5C0A - chains A and D of the 5 polymer chains in the assembly; structure by X-ray diffraction, 2.46 A resolution.

# Chain A
Name: HLA class I histocompatibility antigen, A-2 alpha chain
Organism: Homo sapiens
UniProtKB: P01892 (1A02_HUMAN); residues 1-276 here correspond to UniProt positions 25-300 (UniProt number = residue number + 24)
Sequence (276 residues; row label = number of the first residue in the row):
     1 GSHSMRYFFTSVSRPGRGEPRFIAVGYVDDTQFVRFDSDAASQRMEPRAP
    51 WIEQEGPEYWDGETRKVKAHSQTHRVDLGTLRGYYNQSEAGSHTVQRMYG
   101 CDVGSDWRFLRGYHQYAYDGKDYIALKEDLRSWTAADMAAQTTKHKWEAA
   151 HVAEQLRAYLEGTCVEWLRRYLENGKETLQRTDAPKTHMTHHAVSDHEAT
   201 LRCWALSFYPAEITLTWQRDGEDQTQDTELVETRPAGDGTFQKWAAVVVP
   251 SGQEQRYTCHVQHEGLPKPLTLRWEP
Disulfide bonds: Cys101-Cys164, Cys203-Cys259

# Chain D
Name: 1E6 TCR Alpha Chain
Organism: Homo sapiens
Sequence (197 residues; numbered 3 to 199; the number before each row is that of its first residue):
     3 EVEQDPGPLSVPEGAIVSLNCTYSNSAFQYFMWYRQYSRKGPELLMYTYS
    53 SGNKEDGRFTAQVDKSSKYISLFIRDSQPSDSATYLCAMRGDSSYKLIFG
   103 SGTRLLVRPDIQNPDPAVYQLRDSKSSDKSVCLFTDFDSQTNVSQSKDSD
   153 VYITDKCVLDMRSMDFKSNSAVAWSNKSDFACANAFNNSIIPEDTFF
Disulfide bonds: Cys23-Cys89, Cys134-Cys184

# Interface between chain A and chain D
Residue-residue contacts - 5 pairs, chain A then chain D:
  Arg65(A) - Ser95(D)  hydrogen bond (side chain-backbone)
  Arg65(A) - Ser96(D)
  Lys66(A) - Ser95(D)
  Gln155(A) - Tyr32(D)
  Ala158(A) - Tyr51(D)
Interface residues without a listed pair, chain D (5 interface residues in all): Asp94

# In short
The interface between chain A and chain D involves 4 residues on one side and 5 on the other, with 1 hydrogen
bond. The hydrogen-bonded pair is Arg65(A)-Ser95(D).
Here chain A is HLA class I histocompatibility antigen, A-2 alpha chain and chain D is 1E6 TCR Alpha Chain,
both from Homo sapiens. Entry 5C0A (1E6 TCR in complex with HLA-A02 carrying MVW peptide) was determined by
X-ray diffraction, deposited together with 5C07, 5C08, 5C09, 5C0B, 5C0C, 5C0D and 6 further entries.
